7AUE - chains A and B of the 6 polymer chains in the assembly; structure by electron microscopy, 2.97 A resolution.

== Chain A ==
Protein: Guanine nucleotide-binding protein G(s) subunit alpha isoforms short
Source organism: Homo sapiens
UniProtKB: P63092 (GNAS2_HUMAN); aligned to UniProt positions 39-380 over residues 32-373 (the alignment contains insertions or deletions, so no single offset holds)
Chain sequence (373 residues; row label = number of the first residue in the row):
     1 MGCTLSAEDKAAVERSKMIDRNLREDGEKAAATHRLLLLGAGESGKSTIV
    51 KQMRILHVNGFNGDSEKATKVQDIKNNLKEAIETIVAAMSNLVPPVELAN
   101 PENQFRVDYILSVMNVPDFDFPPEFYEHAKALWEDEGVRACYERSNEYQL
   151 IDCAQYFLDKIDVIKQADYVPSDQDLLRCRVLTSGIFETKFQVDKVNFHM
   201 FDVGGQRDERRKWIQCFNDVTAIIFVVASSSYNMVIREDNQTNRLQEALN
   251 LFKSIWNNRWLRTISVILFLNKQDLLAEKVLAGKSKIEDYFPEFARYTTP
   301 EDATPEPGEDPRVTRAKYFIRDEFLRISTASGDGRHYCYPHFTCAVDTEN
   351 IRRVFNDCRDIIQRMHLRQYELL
Disordered / not traced: 1-2, 56-184, 205-206, 236-242
Construct notes: initiating methionine (1); expression tag (2-31); conflict S65 (Gly86 in P63092)

== Chain B ==
Protein: Guanine nucleotide-binding protein G(I)/G(S)/G(T) subunit beta-1
Source organism: Homo sapiens
UniProtKB: P62873 (GBB1_HUMAN); residues 19-357 here correspond to UniProt positions 2-340 (UniProt number = residue number - 17)
Chain sequence (357 residues; numbered 1 to 357; the number before each row is that of its first residue):
     1 HHHHHHLEVLFQGPGSSGSELDQLRQEAEQLKNQIRDARKACADATLSQI
    51 TNNIDPVGRIQMRTRRTLRGHLAKIYAMHWGTDSRLLVSASQDGKLIIWD
   101 SYTTNKVHAIPLRSSWVMTCAYAPSGNYVACGGLDNICSIYNLKTREGNV
   151 RVSRELAGHTGYLSCCRFLDDNQIVTSSGDTTCALWDIETGQQTTTFTGH
   201 TGDVMSLSLAPDTRLFVSGACDASAKLWDVREGMCRQTFTGHESDINAIC
   251 FFPNGNAFATGSDDATCRLFDLRADQELMTYSHDNIICGITSVSFSKSGR
   301 LLLAGYDDFNCNVWDALKADRAGVLAGHDNRVSCLGVTDDGMAVATGSWD
   351 SFLKIWN
Disordered / not traced: 1-19
Construct notes: expression tag (1-18)
Curated features (UniProtKB/Swiss-Prot):
  - modified residue: S19 (N-acetylserine), H283 (Phosphohistidine)

== Interface between chain A and chain B ==
Residue-residue contacts (36):
  A12(A) with N105(B)
  V13(A) with N105(B)
  R15(A) with V107(B), hydrogen bond (side chain-backbone); H108(B), hydrogen bond
  S16(A) with N105(B); K106(B), hydrogen bond (side chain-backbone)
  I19(A) with K106(B); V107(B); A109(B), hydrophobic
  D20(A) with K106(B), salt bridge
  L23(A) with G70(B); L72(B); K106(B)
  D26(A) with K95(B), salt bridge
  G27(A) with L72(B)
  R35(A) with W116(B)
  G185(A) with N136(B)
  F201(A) with W116(B), hydrophobic
  K212(A) with Y162(B); M205(B); C221(B); D245(B), salt bridge; N247(B), hydrogen bond; D263(B), salt bridge
  W213(A) with L134(B), hydrophobic
  Q215(A) with R331(B)
  C216(A) with Y76(B); Q92(B); W116(B)
  F217(A) with W116(B), hydrophobic; L134(B), hydrophobic
  N218(A) with K74(B); W349(B)
  D219(A) with K74(B), salt bridge
  W260(A) with D307(B); R331(B)
Also at the interface, not in a pair above, chain A (23 interface residues in all): I186, E209, R211
Also at the interface, not in a pair above, chain B (28 interface residues in all): I97, T104, M118, D135, D203

== In short ==
23 residues of chain A face 28 of chain B across their interface; the contacts include 4 hydrogen bonds and 5
salt bridges. Among the polar pairs are D20(A)-K106(B), D26(A)-K95(B) and K212(A)-D245(B).
Here chain A is Guanine nucleotide-binding protein G(s) subunit alpha isoforms short and chain B is Guanine
nucleotide-binding protein G(I)/G(S)/G(T) subunit beta-1, both from Homo sapiens. Entry 7AUE (Melanocortin
receptor 4 (MC4R) Gs protein complex) was determined by electron microscopy.
